9OK5 - chains C and D of the 7 polymer chains in the assembly; structure by electron microscopy, 3.29 A resolution.

[Chain C (and D)]
Protein: Vesicle-fusing ATPase
From: Cricetulus griseus
Notes: EC 3.6.4.6; chain D of this document is another copy of the same molecule, construct and numbering; everything in this record applies to it too
UniProtKB: P18708 (NSF_CRIGR); numbering as in UniProt (aligned over 1-744)
Sequence (747 residues; numbered -2 to 744; the number before each row is that of its first residue; numbers below 1 keep their minus sign (Gly-2 is residue -2)):
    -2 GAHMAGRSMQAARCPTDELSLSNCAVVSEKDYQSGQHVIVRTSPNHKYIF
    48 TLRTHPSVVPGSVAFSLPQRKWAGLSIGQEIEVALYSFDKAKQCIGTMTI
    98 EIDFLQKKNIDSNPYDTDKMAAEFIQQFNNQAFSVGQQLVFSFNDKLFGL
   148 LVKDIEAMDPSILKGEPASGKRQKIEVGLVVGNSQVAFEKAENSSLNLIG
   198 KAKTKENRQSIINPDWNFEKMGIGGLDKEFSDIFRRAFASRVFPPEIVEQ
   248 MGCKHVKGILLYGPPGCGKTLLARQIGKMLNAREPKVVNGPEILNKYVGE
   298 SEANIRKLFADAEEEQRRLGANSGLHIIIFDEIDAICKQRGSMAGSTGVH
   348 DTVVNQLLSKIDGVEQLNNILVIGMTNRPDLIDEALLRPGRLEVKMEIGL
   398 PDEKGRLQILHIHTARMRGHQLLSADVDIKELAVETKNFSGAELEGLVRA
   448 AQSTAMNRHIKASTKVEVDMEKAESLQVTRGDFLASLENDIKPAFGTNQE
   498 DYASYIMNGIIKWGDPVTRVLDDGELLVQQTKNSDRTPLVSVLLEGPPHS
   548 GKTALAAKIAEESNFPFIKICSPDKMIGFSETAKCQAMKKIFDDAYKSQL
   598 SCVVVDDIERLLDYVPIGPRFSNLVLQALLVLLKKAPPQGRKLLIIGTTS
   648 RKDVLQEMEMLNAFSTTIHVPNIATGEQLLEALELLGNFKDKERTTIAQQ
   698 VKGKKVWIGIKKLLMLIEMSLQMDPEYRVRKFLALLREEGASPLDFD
Not modelled in the structure: -2 to 205, 741-744 (chain D: -2 to 204, 741-744)
Construct notes: expression tag (-2 to 0)
Bound ions: Mg2+ site 1: Thr267 (together with ADP, phosphate ion); Mg2+ site 2: Thr550 (together with ATP)
Small-molecule neighbours:
  - ADP (adenosine-5'-diphosphate), molecule 1: Gly219, Ile220, Gly221, Gly263, Cys264, Gly265, Lys266, Thr267, Leu268, Ile406, His410, Gly438, Ala439, Glu442
  - ADP, molecule 2: Lys251, Asp359, Arg385
  - ATP (adenosine-5'-triphosphate): Ile503, Met504, Asn505, Gly506, Ile507, Ile508, Trp510, Val514, Pro545, His546, Ser547, Gly548, Lys549, Thr550, Ala551, Leu552, Ile707, Lys708, Leu711
Curated features (UniProtKB/Swiss-Prot):
  - binding site (ATP): Asn505 to Trp510, Pro545 to Leu552
  - binding site (Mg(2+)): Thr550
  - modified residue: Lys105 (N6-acetyllysine), Ser207 (Phosphoserine), Tyr259 (Phosphotyrosine), Ser569 (Phosphoserine)
What the authors report for this chain:
  - binding site for phosphate ion: Glu329, Asn374
  - catalytic residues: Asn374, Arg388
  - post-translational modification sites: Ser207 (citing earlier work)

[How chain C and chain D interact]
Residue-residue contacts - 73 pairs, chain C then chain D:
  Ile209(C) with Val463(D), hydrophobic
  Pro211(C) with Lys462(D), hydrogen bond (backbone-side chain)
  Asp212(C) with Lys462(D)
  Trp213(C) with Lys462(D)
  Arg232(C) with Ser450(D); Asn454(D)
  Arg233(C) with Asp487(D)
  Val239(C) with Val463(D), hydrophobic
  Phe240(C) with Met453(D); Leu473(D), hydrophobic
  Pro241(C) with Met467(D), hydrophobic
  Glu246(C) with Arg413(D), hydrogen bond (backbone-side chain)
  Gln247(C) with Arg413(D); His417(D)
  Met248(C) with Met414(D); Gln449(D), hydrogen bond; Met453(D), hydrophobic; Leu473(D), hydrophobic
  Cys250(C) with Gln449(D)
  Lys251(C) with Glu442(D); Arg446(D)
  Tyr294(C) with Lys293(D)
  Val295(C) with Asn292(D); Lys293(D), hydrogen bond (backbone-backbone)
  Glu297(C) with Lys293(D)
  Arg303(C) with Glu289(D), salt bridge
  Gln336(C) with Arg375(D)
  Arg337(C) with Asn374(D); Arg375(D)
  Gly338(C) with Arg375(D)
  Thr349(C) with Pro288(D)
  Asn352(C) with Glu329(D); Ala332(D)
  Gln353(C) with Asn286(D), hydrogen bond (side chain-backbone); Pro288(D)
  Leu355(C) with Glu329(D)
  Ser356(C) with Glu329(D), hydrogen bond
  Gly360(C) with Thr267(D); Arg271(D)
  Val361(C) with Thr267(D); Arg271(D), hydrogen bond (backbone-side chain); Val284(D), hydrophobic; Asp328(D)
  Arg385(C) with Ala439(D)
  Pro386(C) with Ala439(D); Glu440(D); Arg446(D), hydrogen bond (backbone-side chain)
  Glu390(C) with Arg446(D), salt bridge
  Gln527(C) with Met712(D); Met716(D); Gln719(D)
  Ser531(C) with Glu715(D), hydrogen bond
  Asp532(C) with Glu715(D)
  Arg533(C) with Asn685(D); Glu715(D), salt bridge
  Thr534(C) with Met712(D); Glu715(D)
  Lys586(C) with Ile574(D)
  Phe618(C) with Ile614(D), hydrophobic; Arg617(D)
  Asn620(C) with Asp610(D)
  Gln624(C) with Arg607(D), hydrogen bond; Asp610(D); Tyr611(D), hydrogen bond (side chain-backbone)
  Val628(C) with Ile574(D), hydrophobic
  Leu629(C) with Ile574(D), hydrophobic
  Lys632(C) with Asp571(D)
  Met655(C) with Ile614(D), hydrophobic
  Glu656(C) with Pro613(D); Arg648(D), salt bridge
  Ser662(C) with Lys709(D); Met712(D); Met716(D)
Interface residues without a listed pair, chain C (69 interface residues in all): Glu216, Phe231, Ser237, Ile244, Val245, Gly249, Gly296, Ser343, Thr344, Gly345, Gln363, Ala382, Leu523, Gln526, Pro535, Val537, Leu621, Leu623, Ala625, Leu627, Glu654, Asn659, Thr663
Interface residues without a listed pair, chain D (71 interface residues in all): Pro262, Gly263, Gly287, Leu291, Met340, Gly342, Thr344, Val346, His347, Leu419, Gly443, Thr451, His456, Ile457, Ser460, Ala470, Met504, Asn505, Pro545, His546, Pro570, Phe576, Val612, Leu683, Ile714, Met720, Lys728

[Overview]
The interface between chain C and chain D involves 69 residues on one side and 71 on the other, with 11
hydrogen bonds and 4 salt bridges. Polar pairs include Arg303(C)-Glu289(D), Glu390(C)-Arg446(D) and
Arg533(C)-Glu715(D). The paper reports catalytic residues Asn374(C) and Arg388(C); a binding site for
phosphate ion at Glu329(C) and Asn374(C).
Both chains are Vesicle-fusing ATPase (Cricetulus griseus). Entry 9OK5 (22bin20S complex (NSF-alphaSNAP-2:2
syntaxin-1a:SNAP-25), hydrolyzing, class 16) was determined by electron microscopy together with 9OJR, 9OJU,
9OJZ, 9OK3, 9OKC, 9OLJ and 17 further entries from the same study.
